Entry 8F39 (electron microscopy, 3.50 A resolution); this record covers chains H and I of the 27 polymer chains in the assembly.

== Chain H ==
Name: ATP synthase subunit delta, mitochondrial
Source organism: Saccharomyces cerevisiae
Reference sequence: Q12165 (ATPD_YEAST); residues 7-138 here correspond to UniProt positions 29-160 (UniProt number = residue number + 22)
Sequence (132 residues; numbered 7 to 138; the number before each row is that of its first residue):
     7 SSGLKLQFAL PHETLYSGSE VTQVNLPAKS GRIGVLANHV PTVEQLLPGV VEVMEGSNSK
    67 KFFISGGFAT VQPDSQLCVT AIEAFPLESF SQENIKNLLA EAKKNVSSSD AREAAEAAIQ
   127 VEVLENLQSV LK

== Chain I ==
Name: ATP synthase subunit epsilon, mitochondrial
Source organism: Saccharomyces cerevisiae
Reference sequence: P21306 (ATP5E_YEAST); residues 1-59 here correspond to UniProt positions 2-60 (UniProt number = residue number + 1)
Sequence (59 residues; row label = number of the first residue in the row):
     1 SAWRKAGISY AAYLNVAAQA IRSSLKTELQ TASVLNRSQT DAFYTQYKNG TAASEPTPI
Curated features (UniProtKB/Swiss-Prot):
  - modified residue: T51 (Phosphothreonine)

== How chain H and chain I interact ==
Residue-residue contacts (45; chain H residue first):
  P17(H) - R37(I)
  H18(H) - S33(I)
  H18(H) - R37(I)
  Q51(H) - W3(I)
  Q51(H) - Y10(I)
  Q51(H) - Y13(I)
  P54(H) - Y13(I)
  S71(H) - L14(I)
  S71(H) - A17(I)
  G72(H) - L14(I)
  G73(H) - Y10(I)
  F74(H) - Y10(I)
  I88(H) - L14(I)  hydrophobic
  I88(H) - A18(I)  hydrophobic
  E89(H) - A18(I)
  E89(H) - I21(I)
  E89(H) - R22(I)  hydrogen bond (side chain-backbone)
  S95(H) - K26(I)
  S95(H) - E28(I)  hydrogen bond
  F96(H) - I21(I)
  F96(H) - S24(I)
  F96(H) - L25(I)  hydrophobic
  F96(H) - L29(I)  hydrophobic
  I101(H) - S24(I)
  K102(H) - S24(I)
  L105(H) - S23(I)
  L105(H) - S24(I)
  A117(H) - A6(I)
  R118(H) - A6(I)
  R118(H) - I8(I)
  R118(H) - A12(I)
  A121(H) - A2(I)
  A121(H) - A6(I)
  A121(H) - G7(I)
  E122(H) - W3(I)
  E122(H) - A12(I)
  E122(H) - Y13(I)
  E122(H) - V16(I)
  I125(H) - S1(I)
  I125(H) - W3(I)  hydrophobic
  I125(H) - Y13(I)  hydrophobic
  Q126(H) - V16(I)
  Q126(H) - A20(I)
  E128(H) - S1(I)
  V129(H) - A20(I)  hydrophobic
Also at the interface, not in a pair above, chain H (30 interface residues in all): K35, L52, L53, P92, K109, L130, L133

== In short ==
30 residues of chain H and 24 residues of chain I are in contact, with 2 hydrogen bonds. Polar contacts
include E89(H)-R22(I) and S95(H)-E28(I).
Here chain H is ATP synthase subunit delta, mitochondrial and chain I is ATP synthase subunit epsilon,
mitochondrial, both from Saccharomyces cerevisiae. Entry 8F39 (Yeast ATP synthase in conformation-2, at pH 6)
was determined by electron microscopy (same publication as 8F29, 8FKJ and 8FL8).
